Entry 3IK6 (X-ray diffraction, 2.10 A resolution); this record covers chains E and H of the 3 polymer chains in the assembly.

# Chain E (and H)
Molecule: Glutamate receptor 2
Organism: Rattus norvegicus
Notes: fragment: S1S2 binding domain; chain H of this document is another copy of the same molecule, construct and numbering; everything in this record applies to it too
UniProt: P19491 (GRIA2_RAT); the construct has insertions or renumbered stretches relative to UniProt, so the offset changes along the chain: 4-117 = UniProt 414-527; 120-261 = UniProt 653-794
Amino-acid sequence (258 residues; row label = number of the first residue in the row):
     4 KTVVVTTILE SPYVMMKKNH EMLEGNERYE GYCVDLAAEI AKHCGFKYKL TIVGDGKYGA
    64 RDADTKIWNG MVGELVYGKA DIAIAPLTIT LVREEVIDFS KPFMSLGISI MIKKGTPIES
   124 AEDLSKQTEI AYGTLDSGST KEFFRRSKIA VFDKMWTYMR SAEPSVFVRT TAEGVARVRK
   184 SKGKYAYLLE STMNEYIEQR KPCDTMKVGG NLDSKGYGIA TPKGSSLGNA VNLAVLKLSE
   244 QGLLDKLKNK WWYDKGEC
Cystine bridges: Cys206-Cys261
Sequence notes: linker (118-119); engineered mutation Ser242 (Asn775 in P19491)
Swiss-Prot annotation at these positions:
  - binding site (L-glutamate): Pro89, Thr91, Arg96, Ser142, Thr143, Glu193
  - site: Arg64 (Interaction with the cone snail toxin Con-ikot-ikot), Ile121 (Crucial to convey clamshell closure to channel opening), Arg148 (Interaction with the cone snail toxin Con-ikot-ikot), Lys240 (Interaction with the cone snail toxin Con-ikot-ikot)
  - modified residue (Phosphoserine): Ser150, Ser184

# Chain E / chain H interface
Contacting residue pairs (11; chain E residue first):
  Glu30(E) with Arg172(H), salt bridge
  Glu42(E) with Glu166(H); Pro167(H); Ser168(H), hydrogen bond (side chain-backbone)
  Lys45(E) with Ser168(H), hydrogen bond
  His46(E) with Glu166(H), salt bridge
  Leu241(E) with Glu166(H)
  Gln244(E) with Glu166(H)
  Leu246(E) with Pro167(H)
  Lys249(E) with Glu166(H), hydrogen bond (side chain-backbone); Pro167(H)
Interface residues without a listed pair, chain H (5 interface residues in all): Asp139

# Summary
Chain E and chain H form an interface of 8 and 5 residues respectively, with 3 hydrogen bonds and 2 salt
bridges. Polar pairs include Glu30(E)-Arg172(H), His46(E)-Glu166(H) and Glu42(E)-Ser168(H). Curated annotation
(UniProt) lists 6 L-glutamate-binding residues on chain E.
Chain E and chain H are both Glutamate receptor 2 (Rattus norvegicus); the structure, Crystal structure of the
AMPA subunit GluR2 bound to the allosteric modulator, chlorothiazide, was determined by X-ray diffraction
together with 3IJO, 3IJX, 3IL1, 3ILT and 3ILU from the same study.
